Entry 7TL2 (X-ray diffraction, 1.53 A resolution); this record covers chain A.

# Chain A
Protein: DNA primase large subunit
Source organism: Saccharomyces cerevisiae
Notes: fragment: C-terminal domain
UniProt: A0A7I9C0U2 (A0A7I9C0U2_YEASX); numbering as in UniProt (aligned over 316-512)
Sequence (201 residues; row label = number of the first residue in the row):
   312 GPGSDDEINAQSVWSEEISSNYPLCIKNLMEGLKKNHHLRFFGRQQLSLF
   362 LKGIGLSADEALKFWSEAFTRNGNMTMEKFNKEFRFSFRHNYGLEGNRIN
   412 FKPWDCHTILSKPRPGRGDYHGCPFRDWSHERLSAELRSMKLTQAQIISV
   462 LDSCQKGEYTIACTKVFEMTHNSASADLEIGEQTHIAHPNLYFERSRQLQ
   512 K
Unresolved in the structure: 312-315, 484-496
Differences from the reference sequence: expression tag (312-315); engineered mutation Phe352 (Tyr in A0A7I9C0U2), Phe353 (Tyr in A0A7I9C0U2), Phe395 (Tyr in A0A7I9C0U2), Phe397 (Tyr in A0A7I9C0U2), Phe412 (Tyr in A0A7I9C0U2)
Bound ions: 4Fe-4S cluster Fe: Cys336, Cys417, Cys434, Cys474
Residues lining bound ligands: 4Fe-4S cluster (SF4): Pro334, Leu335, Cys336, Cys417, Ile420, Gly433, Cys434, Pro435, Phe436, Tyr470, Thr471, Cys474, Pro500

# Overview
Bound to chain A: 4Fe-4S cluster. The 4Fe-4S cluster Fe site is built by Cys336, Cys417, Cys434 and Cys474.
Chain A is DNA primase large subunit (Saccharomyces cerevisiae); the structure, Crystal Structure of Yeast
p58C Multi-Tyrosine Mutant 5YF412, was determined by X-ray diffraction, deposited together with 7TL3 and 7TL4.
